Entry 1RXJ (X-ray diffraction, 1.14 A resolution); this record covers chains B and C of the 4 polymer chains in the assembly.

# Chain B (and C)
Molecule: Streptavidin
Source organism: Streptomyces avidinii
Notes: chain C of this document is another copy of the same molecule, construct and numbering; everything in this record applies to it too
UniProt: P22629 (SAV_STRAV); residues 15-135 here correspond to UniProt positions 39-159 (UniProt number = residue number + 24)
Amino-acid sequence (121 residues; each row starts with the number of its first residue):
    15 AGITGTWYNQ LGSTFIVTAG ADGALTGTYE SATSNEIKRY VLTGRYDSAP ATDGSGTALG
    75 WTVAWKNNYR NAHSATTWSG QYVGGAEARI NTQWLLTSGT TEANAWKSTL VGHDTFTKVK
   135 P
Not modelled in the structure: 15, 47-50, 135 (chain C: 15, 46-51, 134-135)
Residues lining bound ligands: biotinyl P-nitroaniline (BNI; 5-(2-oxo-hexahydro-thieno[3,4-d]imidazol-6-yl)-pentanoic acid (4-nitro-phenyl)-amide): Asn-23, Leu-25, Ser-27, Tyr-43, Ser-45, Trp-79, Ala-86, Ser-88, Thr-90, Trp-92, Trp-108, Leu-110, Ser-112, Leu-124, Asp-128
Curated features (UniProtKB/Swiss-Prot):
  - motif: Arg-59 to Asp-61 (Cell attachment site)
  - binding site (biotin): Tyr-43, Tyr-54, Trp-92, Trp-108, Trp-120

# Interface between chain B and chain C
Pairs across the interface (16):
  Leu-25(B) with Trp-120(C), hydrophobic
  Trp-108(B) with Trp-120(C)
  Leu-109(B) with Val-125(C), hydrophobic
  Leu-110(B) with Trp-120(C), hydrophobic
  Trp-120(B) with Leu-25(C), hydrophobic; Trp-108(C); Leu-110(C), hydrophobic
  Lys-121(B) with Leu-124(C)
  Thr-123(B) with Leu-124(C); Val-125(C), hydrogen bond (backbone-backbone)
  Leu-124(B) with Lys-121(C); Thr-123(C); Leu-124(C), hydrophobic
  Val-125(B) with Leu-109(C), hydrophobic; Thr-123(C), hydrogen bond (backbone-backbone); Val-125(C), hydrophobic

# In short
The chain B/chain C interface involves 9 residues from each chain, with 2 hydrogen bonds. Its one hydrogen
bond, Thr-123(B)/Val-125(C), is backbone to backbone. Chain B binds biotinyl P-nitroaniline. Curated
annotation (UniProt) lists 5 biotin-binding residues on chain B.
Both chains are Streptavidin (Streptomyces avidinii). Entry 1RXJ (Crystal structure of streptavidin mutant
(M2) where the L3,4 loop was replace by that of avidin) was determined by X-ray diffraction together with 1RXH
and 1RXK from the same study.
